7W17 - chains C and D of the 4 polymer chains in the assembly; structure by electron microscopy, 2.50 A resolution.

== Chain C ==
Protein: VP3
Organism: Homo sapiens
Amino-acid sequence (238 residues; each row starts with the number of its first residue):
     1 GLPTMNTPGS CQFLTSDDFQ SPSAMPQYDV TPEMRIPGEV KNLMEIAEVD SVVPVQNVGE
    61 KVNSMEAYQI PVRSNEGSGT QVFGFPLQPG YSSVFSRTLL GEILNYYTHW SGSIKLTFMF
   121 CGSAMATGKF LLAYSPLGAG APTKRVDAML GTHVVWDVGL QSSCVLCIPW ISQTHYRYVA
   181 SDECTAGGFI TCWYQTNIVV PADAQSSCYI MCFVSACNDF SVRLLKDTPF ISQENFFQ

== Chain D ==
Protein: VP4
Organism: Homo sapiens
Amino-acid sequence (68 residues; row label = number of the first residue in the row):
     1 GAQVSTQKTG AHETGLNASG NSIIHYTNIN YYKDAASNSA TRQDFAQDPG KFTEPVKDIM
    61 IKSLPALN
Disordered / not traced: 13-23

== Interface between chain C and chain D ==
Residue-residue contacts (32):
  Asp-18(C) / Ser-39(D)  hydrogen bond
  Asp-18(C) / Ala-40(D)  hydrogen bond (side chain-backbone)
  Phe-19(C) / Ser-39(D)
  Gln-20(C) / Asn-28(D)  hydrogen bond
  Gln-20(C) / Ile-29(D)  hydrogen bond (side chain-backbone)
  Gln-20(C) / Asn-30(D)
  Gln-20(C) / Tyr-31(D)  hydrogen bond (side chain-backbone)
  Gln-20(C) / Ser-37(D)
  Gln-20(C) / Ser-39(D)
  Ser-21(C) / Ser-37(D)  hydrogen bond (backbone-side chain)
  Pro-22(C) / Tyr-32(D)
  Ser-23(C) / Asp-34(D)
  Ser-23(C) / Ser-37(D)  hydrogen bond (backbone-side chain)
  Pro-26(C) / Asp-34(D)
  Gln-27(C) / Lys-33(D)
  Gln-27(C) / Asp-34(D)  hydrogen bond
  Gly-38(C) / Lys-51(D)
  Gly-38(C) / Phe-52(D)
  Glu-39(C) / Lys-51(D)
  Glu-39(C) / Phe-52(D)
  Val-40(C) / Phe-52(D)  hydrophobic
  Lys-41(C) / Ala-46(D)
  Asn-42(C) / Gln-47(D)
  Glu-45(C) / Gln-47(D)
  Glu-45(C) / Asp-48(D)  hydrogen bond (side chain-backbone)
  Glu-45(C) / Phe-52(D)
  Glu-48(C) / Pro-49(D)
  Val-49(C) / Phe-52(D)  hydrophobic
  Val-49(C) / Thr-53(D)
  Gln-161(C) / Pro-65(D)
  Gln-161(C) / Ala-66(D)  hydrogen bond (side chain-backbone)
  Gln-161(C) / Leu-67(D)  hydrogen bond (side chain-backbone)
Also at the interface, not in a pair above, chain C (20 interface residues in all): Ser-16, Asp-17, Met-25
Also at the interface, not in a pair above, chain D (21 interface residues in all): Arg-42

== Summary ==
20 residues of chain C and 21 residues of chain D are in contact, with 11 hydrogen bonds. Among the polar
pairs are Asp-18(C)/Ser-39(D), Asp-18(C)/Ala-40(D) and Gln-20(C)/Asn-28(D).
Here chain C is VP3 and chain D is VP4, both from Homo sapiens. Entry 7W17 (Coxsackievirus B3 full particle at
pH7.4 (VP3-234E)) was determined by electron microscopy together with 7VXH, 7VXZ, 7VY0, 7VY5, 7VY6, 7VYK and 3
further entries from the same study.
